PDB entry 6E5L | X-ray diffraction, 1.17 A resolution | chain A

# Chain A
Name: Retinol-binding protein 1
From: Homo sapiens
UniProtKB: P09455 (RET1_HUMAN); residues 1-134 here correspond to UniProt positions 2-135 (UniProt number = residue number + 1)
Sequence (140 residues; numbered 1 to 140; the number before each row is that of its first residue):
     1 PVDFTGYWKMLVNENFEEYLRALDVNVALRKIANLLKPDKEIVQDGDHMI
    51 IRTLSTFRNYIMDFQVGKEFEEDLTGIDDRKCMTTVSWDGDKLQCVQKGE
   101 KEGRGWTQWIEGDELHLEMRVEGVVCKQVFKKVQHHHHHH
Differences from the reference sequence: expression tag (135-140)
Ligand contacts: abnormal-cannabidiol (HVD; (1'R,2'R)-5'-methyl-6-pentyl-2'-(prop-1-en-2-yl)-1',2',3',4'-tetrahydro[1,1'-biphenyl]-2,4-diol): Met10, Asn13, Phe16, Tyr19, Leu20, Leu23, Val25, Leu29, Ala33, Leu36, Pro38, Thr53, Ser55, Phe57, Arg58, Asn59, Tyr60, Ile77, Met119, Gln128
Swiss-Prot annotation at these positions:
  - region: Arg21 to Lys31 (Important for interaction with STRA6)
  - binding site (all-trans-retinol): Lys40, Met62, Gln108
What the authors report for this chain:
  - conformationally variable residues (order/disorder transition): Asp24 to Leu36, Thr53 to Tyr60, Asp73 to Lys81
  - binding site for abnormal-cannabidiol: Asn13, Phe16, Tyr19, Leu20, Ala33, Ile77, Met119, Gln128
  - specificity-determining residues: Pro38 (proposed by the authors, not directly observed)

# In short
Ligands of chain A: abnormal-cannabidiol. From UniProt: 3 all-trans-retinol-binding residues. From the paper:
a binding site for abnormal-cannabidiol at Asn13, Phe16 and Tyr19 among others; the specificity determinant
Pro38.
Chain A is Retinol-binding protein 1 (Homo sapiens); the structure, Crystal structure of human cellular
retinol binding protein 1 in complex with abnormal-cannabidiol (abn-CBD), was determined by X-ray diffraction
(same publication as 6E5T, 6E5W, 6E6K and 6E6M).
